Entry 2JBZ (X-ray diffraction, 1.62 A resolution); this record covers chain A.

# Chain A
Name: Holo-[acyl-carrier-protein] synthase
Organism: Streptomyces coelicolor
Notes: EC 2.7.8.7
Reference sequence: O86785 (ACPS_STRCO); numbering as in UniProt (aligned over 1-123)
Sequence (143 residues; row label = number of the first residue in the row; numbers below 1 keep their minus sign (Met-19 is residue -19)):
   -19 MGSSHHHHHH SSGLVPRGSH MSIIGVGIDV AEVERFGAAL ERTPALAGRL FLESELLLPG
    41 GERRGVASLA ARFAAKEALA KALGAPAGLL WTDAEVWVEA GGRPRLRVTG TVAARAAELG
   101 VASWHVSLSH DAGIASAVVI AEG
Not modelled in the structure: -19 to -1
Swiss-Prot annotation at these positions:
  - binding site (Mg(2+)): Asp9, Glu57
Metal / ion sites: K+: His0, Ser2; Mg2+: Asp9 (together with coenzyme A)
Ligand contacts: coenzyme A (COA): Asp9, Arg44, Ser48, Arg52, Lys56, Glu57, Ala60, Lys61, Gly64, Ala65, Leu69, Leu70, Trp71, Ala74, Gly81, Gly82, Arg83, Pro84, Val92, Leu108, Ser109, His110

# In short
Ligands of chain A: coenzyme A. His0 and Ser2 form the K+ site. UniProt lists Mg2+-binding residues Asp9 and
Glu57.
Chain A is Holo-[acyl-carrier-protein] synthase (Streptomyces coelicolor); the structure, Crystal structure of
the Streptomyces coelicolor holo-[Acyl-carrier-protein] Synthase (AcpS) in complex with coenzyme A at 1.6 ...,
was determined by X-ray diffraction (same publication as 2WDO, 2WDS, 2WDY and 2JCA).
